3VNL - chains A and D of the 4 polymer chains in the assembly; structure by X-ray diffraction, 2.15 A resolution.

[Chain A (and D)]
Molecule: Xylose isomerase domain protein TIM barrel
Organism: Clostridium cellulolyticum
Notes: chain D of this document is another copy of the same molecule, construct and numbering; everything in this record applies to it too
UniProt: B8I944 (B8I944_CLOCE); residue numbers follow UniProt; this construct covers 1-293
Amino-acid sequence (294 residues; row label = number of the first residue in the row; numbering starts at 0):
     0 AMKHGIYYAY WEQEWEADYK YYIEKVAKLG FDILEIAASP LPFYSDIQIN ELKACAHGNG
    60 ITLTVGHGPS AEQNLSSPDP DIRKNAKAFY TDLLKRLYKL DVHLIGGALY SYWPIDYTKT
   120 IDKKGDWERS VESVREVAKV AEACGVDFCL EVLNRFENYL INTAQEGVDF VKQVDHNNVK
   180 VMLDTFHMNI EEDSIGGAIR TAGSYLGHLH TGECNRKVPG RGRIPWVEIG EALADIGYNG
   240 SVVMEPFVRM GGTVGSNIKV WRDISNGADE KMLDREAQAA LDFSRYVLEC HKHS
Disordered / not traced: 291-293 (chain D: 0, 290-293)
Sequence notes: expression tag (0)
Bound ions: Mn2+: Glu150, Asp183, His209, Glu244 (together with D-tagatose)
Small-molecule neighbours: D-tagatose (TAG): Tyr6, Trp14, Gly65, His66, Gly67, Gly105, Gly106, Trp112, Glu150, Leu152, Glu156, Asp183, His186, His209, Arg215, Glu244, Phe246, Ile257
Swiss-Prot annotation at these positions:
  - active site (Proton donor/acceptor): Glu150, Glu244
  - binding site (substrate): Tyr6, Ala107, Glu156, Asp183 to His186, Arg215
  - binding site (Mn(2+)): Glu150, Asp183, His209, Glu244
Reported in the primary citation:
  - binding site for D-tagatose: Glu244

[Chain A / chain D interface]
Residue-residue contacts (68; chain A residue first):
  Asp115(A) with Thr117(D)
  Tyr116(A) with Lys258(D); Trp260(D), hydrogen bond
  Thr117(A) with Asp115(D); Thr117(D)
  Lys122(A) with Trp260(D), hydrogen bond (side chain-backbone)
  Asn153(A) with Phe155(D)
  Arg154(A) with Asn214(D), hydrogen bond (side chain-backbone); Arg215(D); Ile257(D); Lys258(D); Trp260(D), hydrogen bond (backbone-side chain); Ile263(D)
  Phe155(A) with Asn153(D); Phe155(D), hydrophobic; Glu156(D); Phe185(D), hydrophobic; Lys258(D)
  Glu156(A) with Phe155(D)
  Asn157(A) with Trp260(D)
  Tyr158(A) with Trp260(D)
  Asn161(A) with Trp260(D); Arg261(D)
  Thr162(A) with Arg261(D)
  Phe185(A) with Phe155(D), hydrophobic
  Met187(A) with Arg222(D), hydrogen bond (backbone-side chain)
  Asn188(A) with Asn188(D), hydrogen bond (backbone-side chain); Cys213(D); Arg222(D), hydrogen bond (backbone-side chain)
  Ile189(A) with Ile189(D), hydrophobic; Cys213(D); Asn214(D), hydrogen bond (backbone-backbone)
  Glu190(A) with Asn214(D), hydrogen bond (backbone-side chain); Arg261(D), salt bridge
  Glu191(A) with Arg222(D), hydrogen bond (backbone-side chain)
  Asp192(A) with Asn214(D), hydrogen bond; Lys216(D), salt bridge; Arg222(D), hydrogen bond (backbone-side chain)
  Ile194(A) with Arg222(D)
  Cys213(A) with Asn188(D); Ile189(D)
  Asn214(A) with Arg154(D), hydrogen bond (backbone-side chain); Ile189(D), hydrogen bond (backbone-backbone); Glu190(D), hydrogen bond (side chain-backbone); Glu191(D); Asp192(D), hydrogen bond
  Arg215(A) with Arg154(D)
  Lys216(A) with Asp192(D), salt bridge
  Arg222(A) with Met187(D), hydrogen bond (side chain-backbone); Asn188(D), hydrogen bond (side chain-backbone); Glu191(D), hydrogen bond (side chain-backbone); Asp192(D), hydrogen bond (side chain-backbone); Ile194(D)
  Ile257(A) with Arg154(D), hydrogen bond (backbone-side chain)
  Lys258(A) with Tyr116(D); Arg154(D); Phe155(D)
  Trp260(A) with Tyr116(D), hydrogen bond; Ile120(D), hydrophobic; Lys122(D), hydrogen bond (backbone-side chain); Arg154(D), hydrogen bond (side chain-backbone); Asn157(D); Tyr158(D); Asn161(D)
  Arg261(A) with Asn161(D); Thr162(D); Glu190(D), salt bridge
  Ile263(A) with Arg154(D)
Other interface residues (no listed pair), chain A (34 interface residues in all): Ile120, Glu165, Ser193, Val259
Other interface residues (no listed pair), chain D (35 interface residues in all): Glu165, Ser193, Gly221, Val259

[Overview]
The interface between chain A and chain D involves 34 residues on one side and 35 on the other; the contacts
include 24 hydrogen bonds and 4 salt bridges. Polar pairs include Glu190(A)-Arg261(D), Asp192(A)-Lys216(D) and
Tyr116(A)-Trp260(D). Chain A binds D-tagatose. From the paper: a binding site for D-tagatose at Glu244(A).
Both chains are Xylose isomerase domain protein TIM barrel (Clostridium cellulolyticum). Entry 3VNL (Crystal
structures of D-Psicose 3-epimerase with D-tagatose from Clostridium cellulolyticum H10) was determined by
X-ray diffraction (same publication as 3VNI, 3VNJ, 3VNK and 3VNM).
